7VFA - chains D and E; structure by X-ray diffraction, 1.75 A resolution.

[Chain D]
Protein: NB1A2
From: Camelus bactrianus
Chain sequence (152 residues; row label = number of the first residue in the row):
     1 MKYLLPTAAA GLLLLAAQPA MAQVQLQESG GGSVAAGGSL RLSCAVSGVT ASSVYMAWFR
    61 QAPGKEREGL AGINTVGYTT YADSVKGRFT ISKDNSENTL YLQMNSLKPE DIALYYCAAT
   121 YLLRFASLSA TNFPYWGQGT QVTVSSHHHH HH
Not modelled in the structure: 1-23, 147-152
Disulfide bonds: Cys44-Cys117

[Chain E]
Protein: 3C-like proteinase
From: Severe acute respiratory syndrome coronavirus 2
Notes: EC 3.4.22.69
UniProt: P0DTC1 (R1A_SARS2); residues 1-306 here correspond to UniProt positions 3264-3569 (UniProt number = residue number + 3263)
Chain sequence (306 residues; each row starts with the number of its first residue):
     1 SGFRKMAFPS GKVEGCMVQV TCGTTTLNGL WLDDVVYCPR HVICTSEDML NPNYEDLLIR
    61 KSNHNFLVQA GNVQLRVIGH SMQNCVLKLK VDTANPKTPK YKFVRIQPGQ TFSVLACYNG
   121 SPSGVYQCAM RPNFTIKGSF LNGSCGSVGF NIDYDCVSFC YMHHMELPTG VHAGTDLEGN
   181 FYGPFVDRQT AQAAGTDTTI TVNVLAWLYA AVINGDRWFL NRFTTTLNDF NLVAMKYNYE
   241 PLTQDHVDIL GPLSAQTGIA VLDMCASLKE LLQNGMNGRT ILGSALLEDE FTPFDVVRQC
   301 SGVTFQ
Not modelled in the structure: 220-223, 301-306
Reported in the primary citation:
  - catalytic residues: His41, Cys145 (citing earlier work)
  - contacts within the chain: Arg131-Asp197 (salt bridge), Arg131-Asp289 (salt bridge), Arg131-Glu290 (salt bridge), Asn133-Asp197 (hydrogen bond), Tyr126-Phe140 (pi stacking), Asn142-Glu166 (hydrogen bond)
  - conformationally variable residues (loop rearrangement, side-chain flip): Arg4, Met6, Lys137 to Cys145

[Interface between chain D and chain E]
Residue-residue contacts - 45 pairs, chain D then chain E:
  Ser53(D) - Pro168(E)
  Val54(D) - Pro168(E)
  Tyr55(D) - Pro168(E)
  Asn74(D) - Pro168(E)
  Asn74(D) - Thr169(E)
  Thr75(D) - Pro168(E)  hydrogen bond (backbone-backbone)
  Thr75(D) - Thr169(E)  hydrogen bond (side chain-backbone)
  Val76(D) - Thr169(E)
  Thr120(D) - Gln189(E)  hydrogen bond
  Tyr121(D) - Pro168(E)
  Tyr121(D) - Gln189(E)  hydrogen bond (backbone-side chain)
  Tyr121(D) - Thr190(E)
  Tyr121(D) - Ala191(E)
  Leu122(D) - Met49(E)  hydrophobic
  Leu122(D) - Met165(E)  hydrophobic
  Leu122(D) - Glu166(E)
  Leu122(D) - Leu167(E)  hydrophobic
  Leu122(D) - Arg188(E)
  Leu122(D) - Gln189(E)
  Leu122(D) - Gln192(E)
  Leu123(D) - Met165(E)
  Leu123(D) - Glu166(E)  hydrogen bond (backbone-backbone)
  Arg124(D) - Thr25(E)
  Arg124(D) - His41(E)  hydrogen bond (side chain-backbone)
  Arg124(D) - Cys44(E)  hydrogen bond (side chain-backbone)
  Arg124(D) - Thr45(E)
  Arg124(D) - Ser46(E)  hydrogen bond
  Arg124(D) - Met49(E)
  Arg124(D) - Cys145(E)
  Phe125(D) - Thr25(E)
  Phe125(D) - Thr26(E)
  Phe125(D) - Asn142(E)
  Phe125(D) - Gly143(E)
  Ala126(D) - Asn142(E)
  Ala126(D) - Gly143(E)
  Ser127(D) - Asn142(E)  hydrogen bond
  Thr131(D) - Ser46(E)  hydrogen bond (backbone-side chain)
  Asn132(D) - Ser46(E)  hydrogen bond (backbone-side chain)
  Asn132(D) - Gln189(E)
  Phe133(D) - Ser46(E)
  Pro134(D) - Ser46(E)
  Pro134(D) - Glu47(E)
  Pro134(D) - Gln189(E)
  Tyr135(D) - Leu50(E)
  Tyr135(D) - Gln189(E)
Other interface residues (no listed pair), chain E (27 interface residues in all): Thr24, His164, Gly170, Val186, Asp187
Interface features reported in the paper:
  - specific contacts: Thr120(D)-Gln189(E) (hydrogen bond), Tyr121(D)-Gln189(E) (hydrogen bond), Leu122(D)-Gln189(E) (hydrogen bond), Leu123(D)-Glu166(E), Arg124(D)-His41(E), Arg124(D)-Cys44(E), Arg124(D)-Ser46(E), Ser127(D)-Asn142(E) (hydrogen bond), Thr131(D)-Ser46(E) (hydrogen bond)

[Summary]
19 residues of chain D face 27 of chain E across their interface; the contacts include 11 hydrogen bonds.
Polar pairs include Thr75(D)-Thr169(E), Thr120(D)-Gln189(E) and Tyr121(D)-Gln189(E). The authors report
hydrogen bonds between Thr120(D) and Gln189(E), Tyr121(D) and Gln189(E) and Leu122(D) and Gln189(E) among
others; contacts between Leu123(D) and Glu166(E), Arg124(D) and His41(E) and Arg124(D) and Cys44(E) among
others. The paper reports catalytic residues His41(E) and Cys145(E); conformational variability at Arg4(E),
Met6(E) and Lys137(E).
Here chain D is NB1A2 (Camelus bactrianus) and chain E is 3C-like proteinase (Severe acute respiratory
syndrome coronavirus 2). Entry 7VFA (the complex of SARS-CoV2 3CL and NB1A2) was determined by X-ray
diffraction, deposited together with 7VFB.
